6VVS - chains A and C of the 11 polymer chains in the assembly; structure by X-ray diffraction, 3.11 A resolution.

== Chain A ==
Name: DNA-directed RNA polymerase subunit alpha
Organism: Mycolicibacterium smegmatis (strain ATCC 700084 / mc(2)155)
Notes: EC 2.7.7.6
UniProtKB: A0QSL8 (RPOA_MYCS2); numbering as in UniProt (aligned over 1-350)
Sequence (350 residues; numbered 1 to 350; the number before each row is that of its first residue):
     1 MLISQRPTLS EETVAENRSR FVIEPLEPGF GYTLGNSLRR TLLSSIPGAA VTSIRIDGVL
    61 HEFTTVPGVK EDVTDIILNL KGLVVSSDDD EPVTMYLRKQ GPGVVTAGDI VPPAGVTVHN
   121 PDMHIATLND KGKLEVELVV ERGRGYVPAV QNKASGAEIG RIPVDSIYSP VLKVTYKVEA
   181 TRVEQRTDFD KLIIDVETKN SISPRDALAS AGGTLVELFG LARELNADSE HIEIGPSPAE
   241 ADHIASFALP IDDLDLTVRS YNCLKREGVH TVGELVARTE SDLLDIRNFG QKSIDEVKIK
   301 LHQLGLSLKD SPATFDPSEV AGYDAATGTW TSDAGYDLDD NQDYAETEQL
Unresolved in the structure: 183-185, 222-350

== Chain C ==
Name: DNA-directed RNA polymerase subunit beta
Organism: Mycolicibacterium smegmatis (strain ATCC 700084 / mc(2)155)
Notes: EC 2.7.7.6
UniProtKB: P60281 (RPOB_MYCS2); residue numbers follow UniProt; this construct covers 1-1169
Sequence (1169 residues; numbered 1 to 1169; the number before each row is that of its first residue):
     1 MLEGCILAVS SQSKSNAITN NSVPGAPNRV SFAKLREPLE VPGLLDVQTD SFEWLVGSDR
    61 WRQAAIDRGE ENPVGGLEEV LAELSPIEDF SGSMSLSFSD PRFDEVKASV DECKDKDMTY
   121 AAPLFVTAEF INNNTGEIKS QTVFMGDFPM MTEKGTFIIN GTERVVVSQL VRSPGVYFDE
   181 TIDKSTEKTL HSVKVIPGRG AWLEFDVDKR DTVGVRIDRK RRQPVTVLLK ALGWTNEQIV
   241 ERFGFSEIMM GTLEKDTTSG TDEALLDIYR KLRPGEPPTK ESAQTLLENL FFKEKRYDLA
   301 RVGRYKVNKK LGLNAGKPIT SSTLTEEDVV ATIEYLVRLH EGQTSMTVPG GVEVPVEVDD
   361 IDHFGNRRLR TVGELIQNQI RVGLSRMERV VRERMTTQDV EAITPQTLIN IRPVVAAIKE
   421 FFGTSQLSQF MDQNNPLSGL THKRRLSALG PGGLSRERAG LEVRDVHPSH YGRMCPIETP
   481 EGPNIGLIGS LSVYARVNPF GFIETPYRKV ENGVVTDQID YLTADEEDRH VVAQANSPTD
   541 ENGRFTEDRV MVRKKGGEVE FVSADQVDYM DVSPRQMVSV ATAMIPFLEH DDANRALMGA
   601 NMQRQAVPLV RSEAPLVGTG MELRAAIDAG DVVVADKTGV IEEVSADYIT VMADDGTRQS
   661 YRLRKFARSN HGTCANQRPI VDAGQRVEAG QVIADGPCTQ NGEMALGKNL LVAIMPWEGH
   721 NYEDAIILSN RLVEEDVLTS IHIEEHEIDA RDTKLGAEEI TRDIPNVSDE VLADLDERGI
   781 VRIGAEVRDG DILVGKVTPK GETELTPEER LLRAIFGEKA REVRDTSLKV PHGESGKVIG
   841 IRVFSREDDD ELPAGVNELV RVYVAQKRKI SDGDKLAGRH GNKGVIGKIL PVEDMPFLPD
   901 GTPVDIILNT HGVPRRMNIG QILETHLGWV AKAGWNIDVA AGVPDWASKL PEELYSAPAD
   961 STVATPVFDG AQEGELAGLL GSTLPNRDGE VMVDADGKST LFDGRSGEPF PYPVTVGYMY
  1021 ILKLHHLVDD KIHARSTGPY SMITQQPLGG KAQFGGQRFG EMECWAMQAY GAAYTLQELL
  1081 TIKSDDTVGR VKVYEAIVKG ENIPEPGIPE SFKVLLKELQ SLCLNVEVLS SDGAAIEMRD
  1141 GDDEDLERAA ANLGINLSRN ESASVEDLA
Unresolved in the structure: 1-20, 206-214, 312-322, 1140-1169
Ligand contacts: sorangicin a (SRN): Arg164, Val167, Ser425, Gln426, Ser428, Gln429, Phe430, Asp432, Thr441, His442, Arg445, Ser447, Leu449, Gly450, Arg456, Pro480, Asn484, Ile488, Arg604, His671
What the authors report for this chain:
  - binding site for sorangicin a: Ser447, Leu449, Gly450, Arg456, Pro480
  - mutagenesis - S447L (>30-fold): decreased binding to sorangicin a
  - mutagenesis - S447L: decreased binding to Rif

== Chain A / chain C interface ==
Pairs across the interface (72):
  Arg18(A) - Asp988(C)  salt bridge
  Tyr32(A) - Gly1007(C)
  Tyr32(A) - Pro1009(C)
  Asn36(A) - Asp1003(C)
  Asn36(A) - Gly1004(C)  hydrogen bond (side chain-backbone)
  Asn36(A) - Arg1005(C)  hydrogen bond (side chain-backbone)
  Asn36(A) - Gly1007(C)
  Arg39(A) - Glu893(C)  hydrogen bond (side chain-backbone)
  Arg39(A) - Phe897(C)
  Arg39(A) - Gly901(C)
  Arg39(A) - Pro903(C)
  Arg40(A) - Glu893(C)  salt bridge
  Arg40(A) - Asp894(C)  salt bridge
  Arg40(A) - Gly1004(C)  hydrogen bond (side chain-backbone)
  Arg40(A) - Arg1005(C)
  Ser44(A) - Glu893(C)
  Leu60(A) - Ile783(C)  hydrophobic
  His61(A) - Ile783(C)
  His61(A) - Val838(C)
  His61(A) - Ile839(C)  hydrogen bond (side chain-backbone)
  Glu62(A) - Lys867(C)  salt bridge
  Phe63(A) - Phe666(C)
  Phe63(A) - Ile741(C)  hydrophobic
  Phe63(A) - Ile839(C)  hydrophobic
  Thr65(A) - Ala646(C)
  Thr65(A) - Asp647(C)  hydrogen bond
  Thr65(A) - Lys665(C)
  Val66(A) - Asp647(C)
  Pro67(A) - Asp647(C)
  Gly68(A) - Ser645(C)  hydrogen bond (backbone-side chain)
  Val69(A) - Ser645(C)
  Val69(A) - Ala646(C)  hydrogen bond (backbone-backbone)
  Lys70(A) - Ala646(C)
  Lys70(A) - Pro679(C)
  Lys70(A) - Val681(C)  hydrogen bond (side chain-backbone)
  Lys70(A) - Asp682(C)  salt bridge
  Asp72(A) - Lys665(C)  salt bridge
  Asp72(A) - Asn676(C)  hydrogen bond
  Asp72(A) - Arg678(C)  salt bridge
  Thr74(A) - Phe666(C)
  Thr74(A) - Lys867(C)
  Asp75(A) - Arg678(C)  salt bridge
  Lys81(A) - Glu734(C)
  Lys81(A) - Asp736(C)
  Asn129(A) - Glu643(C)
  Lys131(A) - Glu643(C)
  Lys131(A) - Tyr648(C)
  Tyr146(A) - Val733(C)
  Tyr146(A) - Glu734(C)
  Tyr146(A) - Lys869(C)  hydrogen bond
  Gln151(A) - Glu786(C)
  Asn152(A) - Glu786(C)  hydrogen bond (backbone-side chain)
  Asn152(A) - Lys837(C)
  Lys153(A) - Glu786(C)  hydrogen bond (backbone-side chain)
  Ile159(A) - Ile783(C)
  Ile159(A) - Gly784(C)
  Ile159(A) - Ala785(C)  hydrophobic
  Asp165(A) - Asp736(C)
  Asp165(A) - Lys869(C)  salt bridge
  Ile167(A) - Glu734(C)
  Leu172(A) - Arg987(C)
  Lys173(A) - Asp900(C)
  Lys173(A) - Thr902(C)  hydrogen bond
  Lys173(A) - Arg987(C)
  Val174(A) - Asp900(C)
  Val174(A) - Gly901(C)
  Thr175(A) - Pro899(C)  hydrogen bond (side chain-backbone)
  Thr175(A) - Asp900(C)
  Thr175(A) - Gly901(C)
  Tyr176(A) - Phe1002(C)  hydrophobic
  Tyr176(A) - Gly1007(C)  hydrogen bond (side chain-backbone)
  Glu197(A) - Arg987(C)  salt bridge
Interface residues without a listed pair, chain A (41 interface residues in all): Thr33, Leu43, Thr64, Glu71, Leu78, Arg161
Interface residues without a listed pair, chain C (51 interface residues in all): Val610, Arg611, Val644, Glu735, Asp774, Ala865, Gln866, Val892, Ser1006, Glu1008

== In short ==
41 residues of chain A face 51 of chain C across their interface, with 16 hydrogen bonds and 10 salt bridges.
Polar contacts include Arg18(A)-Asp988(C), Arg40(A)-Glu893(C) and Arg40(A)-Asp894(C). From the paper: a
binding site for sorangicin a at Ser447(C), Leu449(C) and Gly450(C) among others; S447L of chain C reduces
binding to sorangicin a.
Chain A is DNA-directed RNA polymerase subunit alpha and chain C is DNA-directed RNA polymerase subunit beta,
both from Mycolicibacterium smegmatis (strain ATCC 700084 / mc(2)155); the structure, Crystal structure of a
Mycobacterium smegmatis RNA polymerase transcription initiation complex with antibiotic Sorangicin, was
determined by X-ray diffraction together with 6VVT, 6VVV, 6VVX, 6VVY, 6VVZ and 6VW0 from the same study.
